PDB entry 9BPI | electron microscopy, 3.30 A resolution | chains A and K of the 24 polymer chains in the assembly

== Chain A (and K) ==
Molecule: Ferritin light chain
From: Homo sapiens
Notes: chain K of this document is another copy of the same molecule, construct and numbering; everything in this record applies to it too
UniProt: P02792 (FRIL_HUMAN); residues 5-178 here correspond to UniProt positions 2-175 (UniProt number = residue number - 3)
Sequence (174 residues; row label = number of the first residue in the row):
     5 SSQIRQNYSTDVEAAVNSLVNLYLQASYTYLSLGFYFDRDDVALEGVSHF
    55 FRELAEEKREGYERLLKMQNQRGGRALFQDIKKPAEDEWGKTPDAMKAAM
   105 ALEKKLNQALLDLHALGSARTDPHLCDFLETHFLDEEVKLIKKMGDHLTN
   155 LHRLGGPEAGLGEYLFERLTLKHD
Disordered / not traced: 177-178
Reported in the primary citation:
  - mutagenesis - H177DEL/D178DEL: abolished binding to iron oxide NP

== How chain A and chain K interact ==
Residue-residue contacts - 31 pairs, chain A then chain K:
  M104(A) - Q7(K)
  M104(A) - I8(K)  hydrophobic
  K108(A) - Q7(K)  hydrogen bond (side chain-backbone)
  K108(A) - R9(K)
  K108(A) - Q10(K)  hydrogen bond (backbone-side chain)
  N111(A) - Q10(K)  hydrogen bond
  Q112(A) - Q10(K)  hydrogen bond
  L115(A) - Q10(K)
  L115(A) - N11(K)
  L115(A) - P127(K)  hydrophobic
  H118(A) - P127(K)
  A119(A) - T125(K)
  E134(A) - P127(K)
  E134(A) - D131(K)
  E134(A) - E134(K)
  L138(A) - P127(K)  hydrophobic
  L138(A) - H128(K)
  D139(A) - H128(K)  salt bridge
  V142(A) - Q75(K)
  V142(A) - R76(K)
  V142(A) - H128(K)
  K143(A) - Q75(K)
  I145(A) - I8(K)
  I145(A) - Q10(K)
  K146(A) - I8(K)
  K146(A) - N74(K)
  K146(A) - Q75(K)
  G149(A) - Q7(K)
  G149(A) - I8(K)
  L152(A) - Q7(K)
  T153(A) - Q7(K)  hydrogen bond
Interface residues without a listed pair, chain A (18 interface residues in all): T135
Interface residues without a listed pair, chain K (14 interface residues in all): C130

== Summary ==
The interface between chain A and chain K involves 18 residues on one side and 14 on the other; the contacts
include 5 hydrogen bonds and 1 salt bridge. Among the polar pairs are D139(A)-H128(K), K108(A)-Q7(K) and
K108(A)-Q10(K). From the paper: H177DEL/D178DEL of chain A abolish binding to iron oxide NP.
Chain A and chain K are both Ferritin light chain (Homo sapiens); the structure, C-terminus truncated (last
two residues) mutant of Human light chain ferritin reacted with Ferrous salt(3 Fe2+ ..., was determined by
electron microscopy together with 9BPJ, 9BPK and 9BQ5 from the same study.
